Entry 7OTQ (electron microscopy, 4.80 A resolution (low resolution: residue-level contacts below are approximate; hydrogen-bond / salt-bridge calls are withheld)); this record covers chains G and I of the 11 polymer chains in the assembly.

# Chain G
Name: Histone H2A type 1
From: Xenopus laevis
Reference sequence: P06897 (H2A1_XENLA); residues 0-129 here correspond to UniProt positions 1-130 (UniProt number = residue number + 1)
Sequence (130 residues; each row starts with the number of its first residue; numbering starts at 0):
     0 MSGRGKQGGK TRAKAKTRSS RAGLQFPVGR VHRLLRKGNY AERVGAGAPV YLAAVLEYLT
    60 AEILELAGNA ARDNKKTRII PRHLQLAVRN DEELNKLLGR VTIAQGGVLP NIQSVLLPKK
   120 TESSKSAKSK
Disordered / not traced: 0-13, 119-129
Sequence notes: conflict Arg99 (Gly100 in P06897), Ser123 (Ala124 in P06897)
Curated features (UniProtKB/Swiss-Prot):
  - modified residue: Ser1 (N-acetylserine), Lys5 (N6-(2-hydroxyisobutyryl)lysine), Lys9 (N6-(2-hydroxyisobutyryl)lysine), Lys36 (N6-(2-hydroxyisobutyryl)lysine), Lys74 (N6-(2-hydroxyisobutyryl)lysine), Lys75 (N6-(2-hydroxyisobutyryl)lysine), Lys95 (N6-(2-hydroxyisobutyryl)lysine), Gln104 (N5-methylglutamine), Lys118 (N6-(2-hydroxyisobutyryl)lysine)
  - cross-link (Glycyl lysine isopeptide (Lys-Gly)): Lys13 (interchain with G-Cter in ubiquitin), Lys15 (interchain with G-Cter in ubiquitin), Lys119 (interchain with G-Cter in ubiquitin)
Reported in the primary citation:
  - mutagenesis - E61A/E64A/D90A/E92A: decreased catalytic activity

# Chain I
Molecule: DNA (149-MER) Widom 601 sequence
Sequence (160 nucleotides; numbered -83 to 76; the number before each row is that of its first residue; numbers below 1 keep their minus sign (DT-83 is residue -83)):
   -83 TCTAGGTGAC CATCAGAATC CCGGTGCCGA GGCCGCTCAA TTGGTCGTAG ACAGCTCTAG
   -23 CACCGCTTAA ACGCACGTAC GCGCTGTCCC CCGCGTTTTA ACCGCCAAGG GGATTACTCC
    37 CTAGTCTCCA GGCACGTGTC AGATATATAC ATCGATAGGC
Disordered / not traced: -83 to -73

# Interface between chain G and chain I
Residue-residue contacts (15; chain G residue first):
  Arg29(G) - DG48(I)
  Arg29(G) - DC49(I)
  Arg35(G) - DA39(I)
  Arg42(G) - DT38(I)
  Arg42(G) - DA39(I)
  Val43(G) - DT38(I)
  Val43(G) - DA39(I)
  Gly44(G) - DT38(I)
  Ala45(G) - DT38(I)
  Lys74(G) - DG58(I)
  Lys75(G) - DG58(I)
  Thr76(G) - DA57(I)
  Thr76(G) - DG58(I)
  Arg77(G) - DA57(I)
  Arg77(G) - DG58(I)
Also at the interface, not in a pair above, chain G (13 interface residues in all): Thr16, Pro26, Gly46
Also at the interface, not in a pair above, chain I (8 interface residues in all): DG47, DA59

# Overview
13 residues of chain G face 8 of chain I across their interface. The paper reports that E61A/E64A/D90A/E92A of
chain G reduce catalytic activity.
Here chain G is Histone H2A type 1 (Xenopus laevis) and chain I is DNA (149-MER) Widom 601 sequence. Entry
7OTQ (Cryo-EM structure of ALC1/CHD1L bound to a PARylated nucleosome) was determined by electron microscopy.
